PDB entry 5G2V | X-ray diffraction, 1.39 A resolution | chain A

== Chain A ==
Molecule: N-acetylglucosamine-6-sulfatase
From: Bacteroides thetaiotaomicron
Notes: EC 3.1.6.14; fragment: alpha/beta hydrolase fold, residues 45-558
UniProtKB: Q89YS5 (Q89YS5_BACTN); residues 21-534 here correspond to UniProt positions 45-558 (UniProt number = residue number + 24)
Chain sequence (534 residues; each row starts with the number of its first residue):
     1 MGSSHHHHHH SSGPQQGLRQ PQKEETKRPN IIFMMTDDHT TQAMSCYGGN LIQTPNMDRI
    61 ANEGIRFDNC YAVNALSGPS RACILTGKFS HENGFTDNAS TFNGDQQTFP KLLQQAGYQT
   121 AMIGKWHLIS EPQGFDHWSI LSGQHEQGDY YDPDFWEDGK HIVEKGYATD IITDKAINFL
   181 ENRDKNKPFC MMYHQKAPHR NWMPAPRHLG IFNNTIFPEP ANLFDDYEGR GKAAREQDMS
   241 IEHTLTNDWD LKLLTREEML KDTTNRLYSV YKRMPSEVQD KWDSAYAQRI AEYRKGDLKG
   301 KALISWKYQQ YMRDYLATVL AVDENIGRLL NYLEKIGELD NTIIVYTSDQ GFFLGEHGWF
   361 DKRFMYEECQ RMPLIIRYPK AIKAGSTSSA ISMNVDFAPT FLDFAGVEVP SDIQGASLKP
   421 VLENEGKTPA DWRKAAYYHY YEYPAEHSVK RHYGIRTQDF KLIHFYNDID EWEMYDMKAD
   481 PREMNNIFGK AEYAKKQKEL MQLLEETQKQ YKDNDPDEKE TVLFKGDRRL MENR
Unresolved in the structure: 1-26, 521-534
Differences from the reference sequence: expression tag (1-20)
Swiss-Prot annotation at these positions:
  - modified residue: S77 (3-oxoalanine (Ser))
Ion coordination: Ca2+: D37, D38, D349, Q350 (together with n,O6-disulfo-glucosamine)
Residues lining bound ligands: n,O6-disulfo-glucosamine (SGN; 2-deoxy-6-O-sulfo-2-(sulfoamino)-alpha-D-glucopyranose): D37, D38, L76, S77, N98, K125, H127, Q147, H199, R200, W249, R266, D349, Q350, F360, D361, K362, R363, E446, H447
From the paper describing this entry:
  - catalytic residues: S77 (proposed by the authors, not directly observed)
  - Ca2+ coordination: D37, D38, D349, Q350
  - mutagenesis - D37A, D38A, S77A, N98A, H199A, D349A, D361A, K362A: abolished catalytic activity
  - mutagenesis - K125A (1,000-fold), Q147A (30-fold), R363A (500-fold), E446A (1,000-fold), H447A (500-fold): decreased catalytic activity
  - binding site for n,O6-disulfo-glucosamine: N98, K125, Q147, D361, K362, R363, E446, H447
  - specificity-determining residues: D361, R363 (proposed by the authors, not directly observed)
  - contacts within the chain: D38-K362
  - mutagenesis - H127A, W249A, R266A, Q350A: abolished expression

== Summary ==
Bound to chain A: n,O6-disulfo-glucosamine. D37, D38, D349 and Q350 form the Ca2+ site. From the paper: the
catalytic residue S77; D37A, D38A and S77A, among others, abolish catalytic activity; 17 substitutions were
tested in all.
Chain A is N-acetylglucosamine-6-sulfatase (Bacteroides thetaiotaomicron); the structure, Structure of BT4656
in complex with its substrate D-Glucosamine-2-N, 6-O-disulfate, was determined by X-ray diffraction, deposited
together with 5G2T, 5G2U, 4AK1 and 4AK2.
